7Y00 - chains D and J of the 10 polymer chains in the assembly; structure by electron microscopy, 3.96 A resolution.

== Chain D ==
Protein: Histone H2B type 1-J
Source organism: Homo sapiens
Reference sequence: P06899 (H2B1J_HUMAN); residues -3 to 122 here correspond to UniProt positions 1-126 (UniProt number = residue number + 4)
Amino-acid sequence (129 residues; numbered -6 to 122; the number before each row is that of its first residue; numbers below 1 keep their minus sign (Gly-6 is residue -6)):
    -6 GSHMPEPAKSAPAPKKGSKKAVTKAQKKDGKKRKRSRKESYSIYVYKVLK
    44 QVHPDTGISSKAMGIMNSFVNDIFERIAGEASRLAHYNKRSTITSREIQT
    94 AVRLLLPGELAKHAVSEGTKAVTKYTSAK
Disordered / not traced: -6 to 26, 122
Differences from the reference sequence: expression tag (-6 to -4)
Swiss-Prot annotation at these positions:
  - modified residue: Pro-2 (N-acetylproline), Glu-1 (ADP-ribosyl glutamic acid), Lys2 (N6-(2-hydroxyisobutyryl)lysine), Ser3 (ADP-ribosylserine), Lys8 (N6-(beta-hydroxybutyryl)lysine), Lys9 (N6-(2-hydroxyisobutyryl)lysine), Ser11 (Phosphoserine), Lys12 (N6-acetyllysine), Lys13 (N6-(beta-hydroxybutyryl)lysine), Lys17 (N6-(2-hydroxyisobutyryl)lysine), Lys20 (N6-(2-hydroxyisobutyryl)lysine), Lys21 (N6-(2-hydroxyisobutyryl)lysine), Lys31 (N6-(2-hydroxyisobutyryl)lysine), Glu32 (PolyADP-ribosyl glutamic acid), Ser33 (Phosphoserine), Lys40 (N6-(2-hydroxyisobutyryl)lysine), Lys43 (N6-(2-hydroxyisobutyryl)lysine), Lys54 (N6,N6-dimethyllysine), Arg76 (Dimethylated arginine), Lys82 (N6,N6,N6-trimethyllysine) and 6 more in UniProt
  - glycosylation: Ser109 (O-linked (GlcNAc) serine)
  - cross-link (Glycyl lysine isopeptide (Lys-Gly)): Lys2 (interchain with G-Cter in SUMO2), Lys17 (interchain with G-Cter in SUMO2), Lys31 (interchain with G-Cter in ubiquitin), Lys117 (interchain with G-Cter in ubiquitin)

== Chain J ==
Molecule: 169-nt DNA strand
Sequence (169 nucleotides; row label = number of the first residue in the row):
     1 ATCTATGAATTTCGGGACATGCCCGGACATGCCCTATATCTGACACGTGC
    51 CTGGAGACTAGGGAGTAATCCCCTTGGCGGTTAAAACGCGGGGGACAGCG
   101 CGTACGTGCGTTTAAGCGGTGCTAGAGCTGTCTACGACCAATTGAGCGGC
   151 CTCGGCACCGGATTCTCAG
Disordered / not traced: 1-14

== Interface between chain D and chain J ==
Pairs across the interface (14; chain D residue first):
  Lys27(D) - DG148(J)  phosphate contact
  Lys27(D) - DG149(J)  hydrogen bond to the phosphate
  Arg28(D) - DG148(J)  sugar contact
  Arg28(D) - DG149(J)  salt bridge to the phosphate
  Ser29(D) - DG148(J)  phosphate contact
  Arg30(D) - DG146(J)  base contact
  Arg30(D) - DC147(J)  hydrogen bond to the sugar
  Arg30(D) - DG148(J)  hydrogen bond to the sugar
  Lys31(D) - DC147(J)  sugar contact
  Lys31(D) - DG148(J)  hydrogen bond to the phosphate
  Glu32(D) - DC147(J)  phosphate contact
  Ser33(D) - DC147(J)  hydrogen bond to the phosphate
  Ile36(D) - DC147(J)  phosphate contact
  Tyr37(D) - DG146(J)  hydrogen bond to the phosphate
Also at the interface, not in a pair above, chain J (5 interface residues in all): DC72

== Overview ==
9 residues of chain D and 5 residues of chain J are in contact, with 6 hydrogen bonds and 1 salt bridge. Polar
contacts include Arg30(D)-DC147(J), Arg30(D)-DG148(J) and Lys27(D)-DG149(J).
Here chain D is Histone H2B type 1-J (Homo sapiens) and chain J is a 169-nt DNA strand. Entry 7Y00 (Cryo-EM
structure of the nucleosome containing 169 base-pair DNA with a p53 target sequence) was determined by
electron microscopy (same publication as 7XZY).
